3GG8 - chains A and C of the 4 polymer chains in the assembly; structure by X-ray diffraction, 2.21 A resolution.

Chain A (and C):
Name: Pyruvate kinase
Organism: Toxoplasma gondii
Notes: EC 2.7.1.40; chain C of this document is another copy of the same molecule, construct and numbering; everything in this record applies to it too
UniProt: Q969A2 (Q969A2_TOXGO); numbering as in UniProt (aligned over 39-531)
Amino-acid sequence (511 residues; row label = number of the first residue in the row):
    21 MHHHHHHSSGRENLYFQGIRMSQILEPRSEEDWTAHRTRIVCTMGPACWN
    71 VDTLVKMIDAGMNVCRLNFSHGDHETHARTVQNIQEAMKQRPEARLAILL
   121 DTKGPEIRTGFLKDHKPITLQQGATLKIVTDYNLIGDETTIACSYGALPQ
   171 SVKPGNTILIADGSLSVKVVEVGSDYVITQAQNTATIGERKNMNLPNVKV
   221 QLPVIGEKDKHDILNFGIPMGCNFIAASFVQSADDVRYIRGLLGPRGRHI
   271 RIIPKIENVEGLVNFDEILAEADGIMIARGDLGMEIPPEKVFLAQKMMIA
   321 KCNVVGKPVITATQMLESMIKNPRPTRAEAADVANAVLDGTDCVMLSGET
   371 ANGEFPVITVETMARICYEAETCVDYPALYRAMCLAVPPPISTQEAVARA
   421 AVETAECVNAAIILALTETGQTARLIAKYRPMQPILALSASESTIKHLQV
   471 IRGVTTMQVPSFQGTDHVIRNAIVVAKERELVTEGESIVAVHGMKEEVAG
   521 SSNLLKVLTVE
Disordered / not traced: 21-40, 132-136, 482-483, 515-520 (chain C: 21-35, 408-410, 519-520)
Sequence notes: expression tag (21-38)
From the paper describing this entry:
  - conformationally variable residues (order/disorder transition): P480 to T485, K515 to S522
  - binding site for sulfate ion: T437, T439, T442
  - contacts within the chain: N214-E305 (hydrogen bond)
  - allosteric site: P480 to T485, H512, E516

Chain A / chain C interface:
Pairs across the interface (70):
  M41(A) - L282(C)
  M41(A) - M317(C)  hydrophobic
  I44(A) - K310(C)  hydrogen bond (backbone-side chain)
  I44(A) - M317(C)  hydrophobic
  L45(A) - K310(C)
  E46(A) - K310(C)  hydrogen bond (backbone-side chain)
  R48(A) - K310(C)
  V279(A) - L45(C)  hydrophobic
  L282(A) - M41(C)
  V283(A) - R40(C)
  F285(A) - M41(C)  hydrophobic
  D286(A) - R40(C)  salt bridge
  E287(A) - R40(C)  salt bridge
  R299(A) - R347(C)
  I306(A) - L45(C)  hydrophobic
  P308(A) - P345(C)
  P308(A) - T346(C)
  P308(A) - A350(C)
  E309(A) - A350(C)
  E309(A) - R385(C)
  E309(A) - I386(C)
  E309(A) - E389(C)
  K310(A) - I44(C)  hydrogen bond (side chain-backbone)
  K310(A) - E46(C)  hydrogen bond (side chain-backbone)
  K310(A) - E389(C)  salt bridge
  V311(A) - R347(C)
  F312(A) - A351(C)  hydrophobic
  F312(A) - A354(C)  hydrophobic
  F312(A) - E389(C)
  F312(A) - A390(C)  hydrophobic
  L313(A) - I44(C)  hydrophobic
  L313(A) - E389(C)
  L313(A) - C393(C)  hydrophobic
  A314(A) - M41(C)  hydrophobic
  A314(A) - I44(C)  hydrophobic
  K316(A) - N355(C)  hydrogen bond
  K316(A) - L358(C)
  K316(A) - C393(C)
  M317(A) - F36(C)  hydrophobic
  M317(A) - I39(C)  hydrophobic
  M317(A) - R40(C)
  M317(A) - M41(C)  hydrophobic
  M317(A) - I44(C)  hydrophobic
  A320(A) - F36(C)
  K321(A) - F36(C)
  K321(A) - I39(C)  hydrogen bond (side chain-backbone)
  Q334(A) - R347(C)  hydrogen bond
  R344(A) - G183(C)  hydrogen bond (side chain-backbone)
  R344(A) - S184(C)
  R344(A) - S186(C)
  R344(A) - N203(C)
  R347(A) - R299(C)
  R347(A) - V311(C)
  R347(A) - Q334(C)  hydrogen bond
  R347(A) - D352(C)  salt bridge
  A350(A) - P308(C)
  A350(A) - E309(C)
  D352(A) - R347(C)  salt bridge
  A354(A) - F312(C)  hydrophobic
  N355(A) - K316(C)
  N355(A) - N355(C)
  L358(A) - K316(C)
  R385(A) - E309(C)  salt bridge
  I386(A) - E309(C)
  E389(A) - E309(C)
  E389(A) - K310(C)  salt bridge
  E389(A) - F312(C)
  E389(A) - L313(C)
  A390(A) - F312(C)  hydrophobic
  C393(A) - L313(C)  hydrophobic
Also at the interface, not in a pair above, chain A (43 interface residues in all): M318, P343, P345, T346, A351, T392
Also at the interface, not in a pair above, chain C (46 interface residues in all): S42, R48, V279, V283, G303, I306, A314, T333, A348, T392

In short:
43 residues of chain A face 46 of chain C across their interface; the contacts include 9 hydrogen bonds and 7
salt bridges. Polar contacts include D286(A)-R40(C), E287(A)-R40(C) and K310(A)-E389(C). The paper reports a
binding site for sulfate ion at T437(A), T439(A) and T442(A); an allosteric site at P480(A), H512(A) and
E516(A).
Chain A and chain C are both Pyruvate kinase (Toxoplasma gondii); the structure, Crystal structure of the
Toxoplasma gondii Pyruvate Kinase N terminal truncated, was determined by X-ray diffraction (same publication
as 3EOE).
